PDB entry 4D1J | X-ray diffraction, 1.80 A resolution | chains C and H of the 4 polymer chains in the assembly

Chain C (and H):
Molecule: Beta-galactosidase, putative, BGL35A
Organism: Cellvibrio japonicus
Notes: EC 3.2.1.23; chain H of this document is another copy of the same molecule, construct and numbering; everything in this record applies to it too
Reference sequence: B3PBE0 (B3PBE0_CELJU); residue numbers follow UniProt; this construct covers 36-575
Chain sequence (540 residues; row label = number of the first residue in the row):
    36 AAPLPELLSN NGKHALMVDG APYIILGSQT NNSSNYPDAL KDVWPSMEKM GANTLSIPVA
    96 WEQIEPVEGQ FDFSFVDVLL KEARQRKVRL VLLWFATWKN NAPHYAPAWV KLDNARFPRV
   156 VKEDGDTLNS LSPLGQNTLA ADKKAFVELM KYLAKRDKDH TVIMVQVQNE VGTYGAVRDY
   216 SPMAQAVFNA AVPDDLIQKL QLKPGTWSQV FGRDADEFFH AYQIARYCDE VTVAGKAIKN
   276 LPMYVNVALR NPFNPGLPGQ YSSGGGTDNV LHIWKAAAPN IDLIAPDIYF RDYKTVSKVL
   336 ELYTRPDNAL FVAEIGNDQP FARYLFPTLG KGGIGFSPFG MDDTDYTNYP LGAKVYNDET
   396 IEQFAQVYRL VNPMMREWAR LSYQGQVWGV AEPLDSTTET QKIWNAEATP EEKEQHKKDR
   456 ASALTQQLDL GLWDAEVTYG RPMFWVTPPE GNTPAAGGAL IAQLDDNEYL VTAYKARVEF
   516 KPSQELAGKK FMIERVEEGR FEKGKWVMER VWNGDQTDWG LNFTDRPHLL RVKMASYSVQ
Not modelled in the structure: 36
Small-molecule neighbours: 1-deoxygalactonojirimycin (DGJ; (2R,3S,4R,5S)-2-(hydroxymethyl)piperidine-3,4,5-triol): Asn67, Lys134, Asn135, Asn204, Glu205, Asn281, Asp322, Tyr324, Glu349, Phe374, Asn383, Leu386
Reported in the primary citation:
  - binding site for 1-deoxygalactonojirimycin: Asn67, Lys134, Asn135, Asn204, Glu349, Asn383
  - catalytic residues: Glu205, Glu349

Interface between chain C and chain H:
Residue-residue contacts - 50 pairs, chain C then chain H:
  Asn67(C) - Asn548(H)
  Asn67(C) - Gly549(H)
  Asn67(C) - Asp550(H)  hydrogen bond (side chain-backbone)
  Asn67(C) - Gln551(H)
  Ser68(C) - Arg545(H)  hydrogen bond (backbone-side chain)
  Ser68(C) - Val546(H)
  Ser68(C) - Trp547(H)
  Ser68(C) - Asn548(H)  hydrogen bond (side chain-backbone)
  Ser68(C) - Gln551(H)  hydrogen bond
  Tyr71(C) - Met543(H)  hydrophobic
  Tyr71(C) - Glu544(H)
  Tyr71(C) - Arg545(H)
  Tyr71(C) - Val546(H)
  Asp73(C) - Glu544(H)
  Glu97(C) - Arg530(H)  salt bridge
  Glu97(C) - Val546(H)
  Glu97(C) - Asn548(H)  hydrogen bond
  His139(C) - Asn548(H)  hydrogen bond (backbone-side chain)
  Tyr140(C) - Asn548(H)  hydrogen bond (side chain-backbone)
  Tyr140(C) - Gly549(H)  hydrogen bond (side chain-backbone)
  Ala143(C) - Glu529(H)
  Lys146(C) - Met527(H)
  Lys146(C) - Ile528(H)
  Lys146(C) - Glu529(H)  hydrogen bond (side chain-backbone)
  Leu147(C) - Glu529(H)
  Leu147(C) - Ala570(H)  hydrophobic
  Asn149(C) - Ser573(H)
  Asn149(C) - Val574(H)
  Arg154(C) - Met527(H)
  Arg154(C) - Tyr572(H)  hydrogen bond
  Thr162(C) - Lys525(H)
  Thr162(C) - Val574(H)
  Asn164(C) - Met527(H)
  Asn164(C) - Tyr572(H)  hydrogen bond
  Phe374(C) - Asp550(H)
  Asp378(C) - Arg561(H)  salt bridge
  Thr379(C) - Arg545(H)
  Asp380(C) - Met478(H)
  Asp380(C) - Thr559(H)  hydrogen bond
  Asp380(C) - Arg561(H)  salt bridge
  Asp380(C) - His563(H)  salt bridge
  Tyr381(C) - Met478(H)  hydrogen bond (side chain-backbone)
  Tyr381(C) - Phe479(H)
  Tyr381(C) - Asp550(H)  hydrogen bond (side chain-backbone)
  Tyr381(C) - Gln551(H)
  Thr382(C) - Met478(H)
  Asn383(C) - Phe479(H)
  Tyr384(C) - Pro477(H)
  Tyr384(C) - Phe479(H)
  Leu386(C) - Phe479(H)  hydrophobic
Other interface residues (no listed pair), chain C (28 interface residues in all): Asn66, Lys134, Asn135, Leu163, Pro385
Other interface residues (no listed pair), chain H (26 interface residues in all): Asp553, Trp554

In short:
28 residues of chain C and 26 residues of chain H are in contact; the contacts include 14 hydrogen bonds and 4
salt bridges. Polar contacts include Glu97(C)-Arg530(H), Asp378(C)-Arg561(H) and Asp380(C)-Arg561(H). Ligands
of chain C: 1-deoxygalactonojirimycin. From the paper: catalytic residues Glu205(C) and Glu349(C); a binding
site for 1-deoxygalactonojirimycin at Asn67(C), Lys134(C) and Asn135(C) among others.
Chain C and chain H are both Beta-galactosidase, putative, BGL35A (Cellvibrio japonicus); the structure, The
structure of the GH35 beta-galactosidase Bgl35A from Cellvibrio japonicas in complex with
1-Deoxygalactonojirimycin, was determined by X-ray diffraction, deposited together with 4D1I.
